Entry 3DUF (X-ray diffraction, 2.50 A resolution); this record covers chains B and D of the 5 polymer chains in the assembly.

# Chain B (and D)
Name: Pyruvate dehydrogenase E1 component subunit beta
From: Bacillus stearothermophilus
Notes: EC 1.2.4.1; chain D of this document is another copy of the same molecule, construct and numbering; everything in this record applies to it too
UniProtKB: P21874 (ODPB_BACST); residues 0-324 here correspond to UniProt positions 1-325 (UniProt number = residue number + 1)
Amino-acid sequence (325 residues; row label = number of the first residue in the row; numbering starts at 0):
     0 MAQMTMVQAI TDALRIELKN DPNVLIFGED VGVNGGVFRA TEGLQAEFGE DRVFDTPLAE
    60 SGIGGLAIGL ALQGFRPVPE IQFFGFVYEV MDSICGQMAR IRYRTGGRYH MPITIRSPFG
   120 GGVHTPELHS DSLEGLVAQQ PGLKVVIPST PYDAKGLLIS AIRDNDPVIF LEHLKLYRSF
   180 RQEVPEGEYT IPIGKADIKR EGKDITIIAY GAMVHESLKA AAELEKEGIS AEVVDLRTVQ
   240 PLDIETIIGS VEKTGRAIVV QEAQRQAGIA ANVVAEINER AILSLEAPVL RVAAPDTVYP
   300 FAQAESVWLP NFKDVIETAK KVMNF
Unresolved in the structure: 0
UniProt features mapped onto this chain:
  - binding site (thiamine diphosphate): Glu59
Metal / ion sites: K+: Ala160, Asp163, Asp165
Small-molecule neighbours: R1T (2-{4-[(4-amino-2-methylpyrimidin-5-yl)methyl]-5-[(1R)-1-hydroxyethyl]-3-methyl-2-thienyl}ethyl trihydrogen diphosphate): Glu28, Leu57, Glu59, Gln81, Phe85, Glu88, His128
Reported in the primary citation:
  - binding site for R1T: His128
  - catalytic residues: Glu59, His128 (proposed by the authors, not directly observed)
  - mutagenesis - H128N, H128Q: unchanged binding to Dihydrolipoyllysine-residue acetyltransferase component of pyruvate dehydrogenase complex
  - mutagenesis - H128Q: unchanged catalytic activity (DCPIP assay)
  - mutagenesis - H128N: decreased catalytic activity (DCPIP assay)
  - mutagenesis - H128N (less than 5%), H128Q (less than 5%): decreased catalytic activity (PDH complex activity)
  - mutagenesis - H128Q: unchanged catalytic activity on DCPIP
  - mutagenesis - H128N: decreased catalytic activity on DCPIP
  - mutagenesis - H128N, H128Q: unchanged binding to E2p

# Chain B / chain D interface
Pairs across the interface - 72 pairs, chain B then chain D:
  Tyr87(B) - Met90(D)
  Tyr87(B) - Asp91(D)
  Tyr87(B) - Cys94(D)
  Tyr87(B) - Gly95(D)
  Tyr87(B) - Arg99(D)
  Tyr87(B) - Gln139(D)  hydrogen bond
  Glu88(B) - Asp91(D)
  Met90(B) - Tyr87(D)  hydrophobic
  Met90(B) - Met90(D)  hydrophobic
  Asp91(B) - Tyr87(D)
  Asp91(B) - Glu88(D)
  Cys94(B) - Tyr87(D)  hydrophobic
  Arg99(B) - Tyr87(D)  hydrogen bond
  Arg99(B) - Leu127(D)
  Arg99(B) - Asp130(D)  salt bridge
  Arg99(B) - Val297(D)
  Tyr102(B) - Val297(D)
  Tyr102(B) - Tyr298(D)  hydrogen bond (side chain-backbone)
  Tyr102(B) - Pro299(D)
  Tyr102(B) - Phe300(D)  hydrogen bond (side chain-backbone)
  Arg103(B) - Glu126(D)  salt bridge
  Arg103(B) - Phe300(D)
  Glu126(B) - Arg103(D)  salt bridge
  Leu127(B) - Arg99(D)
  Asp130(B) - Arg99(D)  salt bridge
  Gly134(B) - Gln138(D)  hydrogen bond (backbone-side chain)
  Leu135(B) - Leu135(D)
  Leu135(B) - Gln138(D)
  Ala137(B) - Gln265(D)  hydrogen bond (backbone-side chain)
  Gln138(B) - Gly134(D)
  Gln138(B) - Leu135(D)
  Gln138(B) - Gln138(D)  hydrogen bond
  Gln138(B) - Gln265(D)
  Gln138(B) - Ala266(D)
  Gln138(B) - Gly267(D)
  Gln139(B) - Tyr87(D)  hydrogen bond
  Gln139(B) - Gln265(D)
  Pro140(B) - Gln263(D)
  Pro140(B) - Gln265(D)
  Pro140(B) - Asp295(D)
  Pro140(B) - Thr296(D)
  Gln239(B) - Gln265(D)
  Gln263(B) - Pro140(D)
  Gln265(B) - Ala137(D)  hydrogen bond (side chain-backbone)
  Gln265(B) - Gln138(D)
  Gln265(B) - Gln139(D)
  Gln265(B) - Pro140(D)
  Gln265(B) - Gln239(D)
  Ala266(B) - Gln138(D)
  Ala270(B) - Ala270(D)
  Ala270(B) - Asn271(D)
  Val273(B) - Ala274(D)  hydrophobic
  Ala274(B) - Val273(D)  hydrophobic
  Glu275(B) - Arg290(D)  salt bridge
  Asn277(B) - Asn277(D)  hydrogen bond
  Asn277(B) - Pro287(D)
  Glu278(B) - Leu289(D)
  Pro287(B) - Asn277(D)
  Pro287(B) - Ile281(D)  hydrophobic
  Val288(B) - Asn277(D)
  Leu289(B) - Glu278(D)
  Arg290(B) - Ala274(D)
  Arg290(B) - Glu275(D)  salt bridge
  Arg290(B) - Glu278(D)  salt bridge
  Asp295(B) - Pro140(D)
  Thr296(B) - Pro140(D)
  Val297(B) - Arg99(D)
  Val297(B) - Tyr102(D)  hydrogen bond (backbone-side chain)
  Tyr298(B) - Tyr102(D)  hydrogen bond (backbone-side chain)
  Pro299(B) - Tyr102(D)
  Phe300(B) - Tyr102(D)  hydrogen bond (backbone-side chain)
  Phe324(B) - Leu282(D)  hydrophobic
Interface residues without a listed pair, chain B (44 interface residues in all): Gly95, Arg264, Gly267, Asn271, Ile281, Leu282
Interface residues without a listed pair, chain D (43 interface residues in all): Ala98, Phe324

# In short
The interface between chain B and chain D involves 44 residues on one side and 43 on the other, with 13
hydrogen bonds and 7 salt bridges. Polar contacts include Arg99(B)-Asp130(D), Arg103(B)-Glu126(D) and
Glu275(B)-Arg290(D). From the paper: catalytic residues Glu59(B) and His128(B); H128N and H128Q of chain B
reduce catalytic activity (PDH complex activity).
Both chains are Pyruvate dehydrogenase E1 component subunit beta (Bacillus stearothermophilus). Entry 3DUF
(Snapshots of catalysis in the E1 subunit of the pyruvate dehydrogenase multi-enzyme complex) was determined
by X-ray diffraction, deposited together with 3DV0 and 3DVA.
